Entry 9FXK (X-ray diffraction, 2.33 A resolution); this record covers chains A and B of the 4 polymer chains in the assembly.

Chain A (and B):
Protein: Transcriptional repressor NrdR
From: Escherichia coli
Notes: chain B of this document is another copy of the same molecule, construct and numbering; everything in this record applies to it too
UniProt: P0A8D0 (NRDR_ECOLI); residue numbers follow UniProt; this construct covers 1-149
Sequence (155 residues; row label = number of the first residue in the row):
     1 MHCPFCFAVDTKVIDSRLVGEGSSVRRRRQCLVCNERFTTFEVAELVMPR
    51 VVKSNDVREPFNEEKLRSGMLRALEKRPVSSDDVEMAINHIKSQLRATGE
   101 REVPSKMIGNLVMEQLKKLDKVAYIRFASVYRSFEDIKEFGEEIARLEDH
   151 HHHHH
Not modelled in the structure: 151-155
Construct notes: expression tag (150-155)
Metal / ion sites: Zn2+: Cys-3, Cys-6, Cys-31, Cys-34
Ligand contacts:
  - AMP-PNP (ANP; phosphoaminophosphonic acid-adenylate ester): Val-51, Lys-53, Ser-54, Glu-59, Pro-60, Phe-61, Asn-62, Lys-65, Leu-66, Ser-105, Ile-108, Gly-109, Val-112, Phe-127, Tyr-131
  - 2'-deoxyadenosine 5'-triphosphate (DTP), molecule 1: Lys-53, Glu-59, Lys-65, Gly-69, Arg-72, Ala-73, Arg-126, Phe-127, Val-130, Tyr-131
  - 2'-deoxyadenosine 5'-triphosphate (DTP), molecule 2: Arg-72, Ala-73, Glu-75, Lys-76
UniProt features mapped onto this chain:
  - zinc finger: Cys-3 to Cys-34
What the authors report for this chain:
  - Zn2+ coordination: Cys-3, Cys-6, Cys-31, Cys-34
  - self-association interface (contacts with another copy of this molecule): Arg-29
  - specificity-determining residues: Phe-127
  - binding site for AMP-PNP: Val-51, Lys-53, Glu-59, Lys-76
  - binding site for 2'-deoxyadenosine 5'-triphosphate: Lys-53, Lys-65
  - mutagenesis - K53A: abolished binding to second nucleotide (citing earlier work)

How chain A and chain B interact:
Pairs across the interface (37; chain A residue first):
  Arg-72(A) with Arg-72(B); Glu-75(B), salt bridge
  Glu-75(A) with Arg-72(B), salt bridge
  Lys-76(A) with Val-130(B); Ser-133(B)
  Arg-77(A) with Phe-134(B), hydrogen bond (side chain-backbone); Glu-135(B)
  Lys-121(A) with Ile-137(B)
  Val-122(A) with Phe-134(B); Glu-135(B); Asp-136(B); Ile-137(B)
  Ile-125(A) with Ile-137(B), hydrophobic; Phe-140(B), hydrophobic
  Arg-126(A) with Ser-129(B), hydrogen bond (side chain-backbone); Val-130(B)
  Ser-129(A) with Arg-126(B), hydrogen bond (backbone-side chain)
  Val-130(A) with Glu-75(B); Lys-76(B); Arg-126(B)
  Ser-133(A) with Lys-76(B)
  Phe-134(A) with Arg-77(B), hydrogen bond (backbone-side chain); Val-122(B)
  Glu-135(A) with Arg-77(B), salt bridge; Val-122(B)
  Asp-136(A) with Val-122(B)
  Ile-137(A) with Lys-121(B); Val-122(B); Ile-144(B); Glu-148(B)
  Phe-140(A) with Ile-125(B), hydrophobic; Phe-140(B), hydrophobic; Ile-144(B), hydrophobic
  Ile-144(A) with Ile-137(B); Phe-140(B), hydrophobic
  Leu-147(A) with Ile-137(B), hydrophobic
  Glu-148(A) with Lys-138(B), salt bridge
Also at the interface, not in a pair above, chain B (20 interface residues in all): Leu-147

In short:
The interface between chain A and chain B involves 19 residues on one side and 20 on the other; the contacts
include 4 hydrogen bonds and 4 salt bridges. Polar contacts include Arg-72(A)/Glu-75(B), Glu-135(A)/Arg-77(B)
and Glu-148(A)/Lys-138(B). The paper reports a binding site for AMP-PNP at Val-51(A), Lys-53(A) and Glu-59(A)
among others; K53A of chain A abolishes binding to second nucleotide.
Both chains are Transcriptional repressor NrdR (Escherichia coli). Entry 9FXK (Transcription repressor NrdR
from E. coli, AMPPNP/ATP-bound state) was determined by X-ray diffraction together with 9FVR and 9FZF from the
same study.
